Entry 2C63 (X-ray diffraction, 2.15 A resolution); this record covers chains A and B of the 4 polymer chains in the assembly.

== Chain A (and B) ==
Protein: 14-3-3 protein eta
From: Homo sapiens
Notes: chain B of this document is another copy of the same molecule, construct and numbering; everything in this record applies to it too
UniProtKB: Q04917 (1433F_HUMAN); residues 2-246 here correspond to UniProt positions 1-245 (UniProt number = residue number - 1)
Amino-acid sequence (247 residues; each row starts with the number of its first residue; numbering starts at 0):
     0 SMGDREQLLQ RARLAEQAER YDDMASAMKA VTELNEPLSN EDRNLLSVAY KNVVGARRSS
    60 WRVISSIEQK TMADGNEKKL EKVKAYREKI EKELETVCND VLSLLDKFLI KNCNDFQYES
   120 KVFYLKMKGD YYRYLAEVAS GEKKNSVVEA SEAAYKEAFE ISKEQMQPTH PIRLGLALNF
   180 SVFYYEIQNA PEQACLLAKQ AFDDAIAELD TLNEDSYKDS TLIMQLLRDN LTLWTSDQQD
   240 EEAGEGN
Not modelled in the structure: 0-2, 236-246

== Chain A / chain B interface ==
Contacting residue pairs - 31 pairs, chain A then chain B:
  Arg-10(A) / Tyr-85(B)
  Arg-10(A) / Lys-88(B)
  Leu-13(A) / Ile-63(B)
  Leu-13(A) / Tyr-85(B)  hydrophobic
  Ala-14(A) / Tyr-85(B)
  Gln-16(A) / Val-62(B)
  Gln-16(A) / Ile-66(B)
  Ala-17(A) / Ser-59(B)  hydrogen bond (backbone-side chain)
  Ala-17(A) / Ile-63(B)  hydrophobic
  Arg-19(A) / Ser-59(B)
  Arg-19(A) / Tyr-85(B)  hydrogen bond
  Arg-19(A) / Lys-88(B)
  Arg-19(A) / Ile-89(B)
  Arg-19(A) / Glu-92(B)  salt bridge
  Asp-22(A) / Tyr-85(B)  hydrogen bond
  Asp-22(A) / Lys-88(B)
  Ser-59(A) / Ala-17(B)  hydrogen bond (side chain-backbone)
  Ser-59(A) / Arg-19(B)
  Val-62(A) / Gln-16(B)
  Ile-63(A) / Leu-13(B)
  Ile-66(A) / Gln-16(B)
  Tyr-85(A) / Arg-10(B)
  Tyr-85(A) / Leu-13(B)  hydrophobic
  Tyr-85(A) / Ala-14(B)
  Tyr-85(A) / Arg-19(B)  hydrogen bond
  Tyr-85(A) / Asp-22(B)  hydrogen bond
  Lys-88(A) / Arg-10(B)
  Lys-88(A) / Arg-19(B)
  Lys-88(A) / Asp-22(B)
  Ile-89(A) / Arg-19(B)
  Glu-92(A) / Arg-19(B)  salt bridge
Also at the interface, not in a pair above, chain A (20 interface residues in all): Gln-9, Arg-56, Lys-78, Lys-81, Val-82
Also at the interface, not in a pair above, chain B (18 interface residues in all): Gln-9, Lys-81, Val-82

== Overview ==
20 residues of chain A face 18 of chain B across their interface, with 6 hydrogen bonds and 2 salt bridges.
Polar pairs include Arg-19(A)/Glu-92(B), Ala-17(A)/Ser-59(B) and Arg-19(A)/Tyr-85(B).
Both chains are 14-3-3 protein eta (Homo sapiens). Entry 2C63 (14-3-3 Protein Eta (Human) Complexed to
Peptide) was determined by X-ray diffraction together with 2C74, 2C23, 2BTP, 2BR9 and 2BQ0 from the same
study.
